PDB entry 6RSY | X-ray diffraction, 2.95 A resolution | chains A and E of the 5 polymer chains in the assembly

# Chain A
Molecule: HLA class I histocompatibility antigen, A-2 alpha chain
From: Homo sapiens
Reference sequence: P01892 (1A02_HUMAN); residues 2-277 here correspond to UniProt positions 25-300 (UniProt number = residue number + 23)
Chain sequence (276 residues; each row starts with the number of its first residue):
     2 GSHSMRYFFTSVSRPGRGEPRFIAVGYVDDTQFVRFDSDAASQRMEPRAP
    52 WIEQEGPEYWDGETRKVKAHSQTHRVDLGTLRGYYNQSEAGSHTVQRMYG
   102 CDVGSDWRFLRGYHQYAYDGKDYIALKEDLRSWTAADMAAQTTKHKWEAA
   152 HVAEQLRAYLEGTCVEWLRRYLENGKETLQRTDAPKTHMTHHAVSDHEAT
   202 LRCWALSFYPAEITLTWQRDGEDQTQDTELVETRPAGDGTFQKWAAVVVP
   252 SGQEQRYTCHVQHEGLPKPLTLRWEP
Not modelled in the structure: 277
Cystine bridges: Cys-102/Cys-165, Cys-204/Cys-260

# Chain E
Molecule: DMF4 Beta CHAIN
From: Homo sapiens
Chain sequence (245 residues; row label = number of the first residue in the row):
     1 MDTGVSQDPRHKITKRGQNVTFRCDPISEHNRLYWYRQTLGQGPEFLTYF
    51 QNEAQLEKSRLLSDRFSAERPKGSFSTLEIQRTEQGDSAMYLCASSLGFG
   101 RDVMRFGPGTRLLVLEDLKNVFPPEVAVFEPSEAEISHTQKATLVCLATG
   151 FYPDHVELSWWVNGKEVHSGVCTDPQPLKEQPALNDSRYALSSRLRVSAT
   201 FWQDPRNHFRCQVQFYGLSENDEWTQDRAKPVTQIVSAETWGRAD
Not modelled in the structure: 1-3
Cystine bridges: Cys-24/Cys-93, Cys-146/Cys-211

# Interface between chain A and chain E
Pairs across the interface (18):
  Arg-66(A) / Leu-56(E)  hydrogen bond (side chain-backbone)
  Arg-66(A) / Glu-57(E)  salt bridge
  Lys-69(A) / Leu-56(E)
  Ala-70(A) / Tyr-49(E)
  Ala-70(A) / Gln-51(E)
  Ala-70(A) / Leu-56(E)
  Gln-73(A) / Gln-51(E)
  Gln-73(A) / Asn-52(E)
  Gln-73(A) / Ala-54(E)
  Thr-74(A) / Gln-51(E)  hydrogen bond
  Arg-76(A) / Glu-53(E)  salt bridge
  Val-77(A) / Asn-52(E)
  Ala-151(A) / Gly-100(E)
  Ala-151(A) / Arg-101(E)  hydrogen bond (backbone-backbone)
  His-152(A) / Gly-100(E)
  His-152(A) / Arg-101(E)  hydrogen bond
  Glu-155(A) / Arg-101(E)  salt bridge
  Gln-156(A) / Gly-100(E)
Also at the interface, not in a pair above, chain A (13 interface residues in all): Trp-148, Val-153
Also at the interface, not in a pair above, chain E (11 interface residues in all): Leu-97, Phe-99
From the paper, about this interface:
  - interface residues, chain A: Arg-66(A), Arg-76(A) (from molecular simulation)

# In short
The interface between chain A and chain E involves 13 residues on one side and 11 on the other, with 4
hydrogen bonds and 3 salt bridges. Among the polar pairs are Arg-66(A)/Glu-57(E), Arg-76(A)/Glu-53(E) and
Glu-155(A)/Arg-101(E). From the paper: interface residues Arg-66(A) and Arg-76(A).
Chain A is HLA class I histocompatibility antigen, A-2 alpha chain and chain E is DMF4 Beta CHAIN, both from
Homo sapiens; the structure, The complex between TCR a7b2 and human Class I MHC HLA-A0201-WT1 with the bound
RMFPNAPYL peptide, was determined by X-ray diffraction together with 6R2L from the same study.
